PDB entry 3PTO | X-ray diffraction, 3.01 A resolution | chains A and C of the 5 polymer chains in the assembly

Chain A (and C):
Molecule: Nucleoprotein
Source organism: Vesicular stomatitis Indiana virus
Notes: chain C of this document is another copy of the same molecule, construct and numbering; everything in this record applies to it too
UniProt: P03521 (NCAP_VSIVA); residues 2-422 here = UniProt positions 2-422
Chain sequence (421 residues; numbered 2 to 422; the number before each row is that of its first residue):
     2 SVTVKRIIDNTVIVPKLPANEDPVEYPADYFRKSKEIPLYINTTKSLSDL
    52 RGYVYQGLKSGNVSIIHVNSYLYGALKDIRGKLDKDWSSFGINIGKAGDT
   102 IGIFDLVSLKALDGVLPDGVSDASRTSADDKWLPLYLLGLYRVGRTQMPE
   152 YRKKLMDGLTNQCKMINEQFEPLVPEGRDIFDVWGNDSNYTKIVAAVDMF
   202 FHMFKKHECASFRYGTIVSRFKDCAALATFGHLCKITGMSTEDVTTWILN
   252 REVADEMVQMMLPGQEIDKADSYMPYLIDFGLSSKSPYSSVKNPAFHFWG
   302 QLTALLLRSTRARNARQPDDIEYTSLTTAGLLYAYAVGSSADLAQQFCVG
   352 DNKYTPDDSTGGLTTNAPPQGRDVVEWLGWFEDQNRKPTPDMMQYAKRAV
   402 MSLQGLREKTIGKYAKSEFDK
Disordered / not traced: 360-364 (chain C: 358-365)
Ion coordination: uranyl (VI) ion (4 sites), coordinated by Glu-253, Glu-323, Asp-343, Asp-358, Asp-359, Asp-384
Curated features (UniProtKB/Swiss-Prot):
  - binding site (RNA): Arg-143, Tyr-152, Lys-206, Arg-214, Lys-286, Arg-317, Arg-408

Interface between chain A and chain C:
Residue-residue contacts (13):
  Thr-4(A) with Cys-349(C); Val-350(C)
  Val-5(A) with Phe-348(C), hydrophobic; Cys-349(C)
  Lys-6(A) with Phe-348(C); Cys-349(C), hydrogen bond (backbone-backbone)
  Arg-7(A) with Gln-347(C); Phe-348(C)
  Ile-8(A) with Gln-346(C); Gln-347(C), hydrogen bond (backbone-backbone); Phe-348(C), hydrophobic; Cys-349(C), hydrophobic
  Ile-14(A) with Phe-348(C), hydrophobic
Other interface residues (no listed pair), chain A (7 interface residues in all): Val-3
Other interface residues (no listed pair), chain C (6 interface residues in all): Gly-351

Overview:
7 residues of chain A and 6 residues of chain C are in contact, with 2 hydrogen bonds. The backbones
hydrogen-bond at Lys-6(A)/Cys-349(C) and Ile-8(A)/Gln-347(C). The uranyl (VI) ion site is built by Glu-253(A)
and Glu-323(A). UniProt lists 7 RNA-binding residues on chain A.
Chain A and chain C are both Nucleoprotein (Vesicular stomatitis Indiana virus); the structure, Crystal
Structure of an empty Vesicular Stomatitis Virus Nucleocapsid Protein Complex, was determined by X-ray
diffraction, deposited together with 3PTX, 3PU0, 3PU1 and 3PU4.
